PDB entry 7U0F | electron microscopy, 3.53 A resolution | chains B and E of the 10 polymer chains in the assembly

[Chain B]
Name: Tubulin beta chain
Source organism: Sus scrofa
UniProt: P02554 (TBB_PIG); residues 1-445 here = UniProt positions 1-445
Amino-acid sequence (445 residues; numbered 1 to 445; the number before each row is that of its first residue):
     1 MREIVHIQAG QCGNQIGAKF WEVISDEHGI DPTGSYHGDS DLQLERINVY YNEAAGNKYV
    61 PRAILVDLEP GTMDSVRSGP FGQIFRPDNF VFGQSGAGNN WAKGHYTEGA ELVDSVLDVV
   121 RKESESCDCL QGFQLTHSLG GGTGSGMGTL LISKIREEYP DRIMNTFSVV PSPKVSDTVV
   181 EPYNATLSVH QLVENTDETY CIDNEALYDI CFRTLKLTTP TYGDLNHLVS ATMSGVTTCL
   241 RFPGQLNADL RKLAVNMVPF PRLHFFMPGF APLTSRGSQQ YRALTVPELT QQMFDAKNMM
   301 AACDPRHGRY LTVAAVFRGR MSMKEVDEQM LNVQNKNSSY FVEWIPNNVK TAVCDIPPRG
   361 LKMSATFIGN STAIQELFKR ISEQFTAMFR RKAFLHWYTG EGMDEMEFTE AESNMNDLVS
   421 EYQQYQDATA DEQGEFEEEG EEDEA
Unresolved in the structure: 429-445
UniProt features mapped onto this chain:
  - motif: M1 to I4 (MREI motif)
  - binding site (GTP): Q11, E69, S138, G142, T143, G144, N204, N226
  - binding site (Mg(2+)): E69
  - modified residue: S40 (Phosphoserine), K58 (N6-acetyllysine), S172 (Phosphoserine), T285 (Phosphothreonine), T290 (Phosphothreonine), R318 (Omega-N-methylarginine), E438 (5-glutamyl polyglutamate)
  - cross-link (Glycyl lysine isopeptide (Lys-Gly)): K58 (interchain with G-Cter in ubiquitin), K324 (interchain with G-Cter in ubiquitin)
Reported in the primary citation:
  - conformationally variable residues (loop rearrangement): Y281

[Chain E]
Name: Protein Rev
Source organism: Human immunodeficiency virus 1
UniProt: P04616 (REV_HV1B1); residues 1-116 here = UniProt positions 1-116
Amino-acid sequence (116 residues; row label = number of the first residue in the row):
     1 MAGRSGDSDE DLLKAVRLIK FLYQSNPPPN PEGTRQARRN RRRRWRERQR QIHSISERIL
    61 STYLGRSAEP VPLQLPPLER LTLDCNEDCG TSGTQGVGSP QILVESPTVL ESGAKE
Unresolved in the structure: 1-10, 66-116

[How chain B and chain E interact]
Contacting residue pairs (5):
  E157(B) - N40(E)
  E158(B) - N40(E)  hydrogen bond (backbone-side chain)
  Y159(B) - Q36(E)
  P160(B) - N40(E)
  D161(B) - R43(E)  salt bridge
Other interface residues (no listed pair), chain B (6 interface residues in all): E125
Other interface residues (no listed pair), chain E (4 interface residues in all): R35

[Overview]
6 residues of chain B face 4 of chain E across their interface; the contacts include 1 hydrogen bond and 1
salt bridge. Polar pairs include D161(B)-R43(E) and E158(B)-N40(E). From UniProt: 8 GTP-binding residues and
Mg2+-binding residue E69(B) on chain B. From the paper: conformational variability at Y281(B).
Here chain B is Tubulin beta chain (Sus scrofa) and chain E is Protein Rev (Human immunodeficiency virus 1).
Entry 7U0F (HIV-1 Rev in complex with tubulin) was determined by electron microscopy.
